Entry 7TR6 (electron microscopy, 3.40 A resolution); this record covers chains C and P of the 15 polymer chains in the assembly.

== Chain C ==
Protein: Cas8a
From: Pyrococcus furiosus DSM 3638
Reference sequence: Q8U338 (Q8U338_PYRFU); aligned to UniProt positions 3-343 over residues 2-342 (the alignment contains insertions or deletions, so no single offset holds)
Amino-acid sequence (341 residues; numbered 2 to 342; the number before each row is that of its first residue):
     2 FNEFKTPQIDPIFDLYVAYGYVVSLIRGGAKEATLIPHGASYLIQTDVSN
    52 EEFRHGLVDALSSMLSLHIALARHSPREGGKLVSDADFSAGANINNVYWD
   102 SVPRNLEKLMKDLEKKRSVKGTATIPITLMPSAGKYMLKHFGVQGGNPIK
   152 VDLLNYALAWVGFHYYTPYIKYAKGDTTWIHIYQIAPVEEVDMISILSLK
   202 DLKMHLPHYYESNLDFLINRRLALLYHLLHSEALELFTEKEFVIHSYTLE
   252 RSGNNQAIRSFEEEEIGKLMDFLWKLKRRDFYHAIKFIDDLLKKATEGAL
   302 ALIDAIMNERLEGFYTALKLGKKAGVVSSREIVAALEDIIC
Disordered / not traced: 74-81
Sequence notes: conflict V24 (Glu25 in Q8U338), S64 (Glu65 in Q8U338), L110 (Val111 in Q8U338)
What the authors report for this chain:
  - mutagenesis - N96A (10-fold), N96A/N97A (10-fold), N97A (10-fold), K136A (10-fold): decreased binding to target

== Chain P ==
Protein: Cas5a
From: Pyrococcus furiosus DSM 3638
Reference sequence: A0A5C0XNV9 (A0A5C0XNV9_PYRFU); aligned to UniProt positions 1-256 over residues 1-256 (the alignment contains insertions or deletions, so no single offset holds)
Amino-acid sequence (256 residues; numbered 1 to 256; the number before each row is that of its first residue):
     1 MDILLVCLRFPFFSVAKRSYQVRTSFLLPPPSALKGALAKGLILLKPEKY
    51 ASSSLDEAALKAIKEIESKLVDIKAVSVAPLSPLIRNAFLLKRLRNLESG
   101 SNAEKSDAMRREYTFTRELLVAYIFKNLTQEEKNLYLKAAMLIDVIGDTE
   151 SLATPVWASFVKPEDKKAPLAFSAPYTEIYSLLSSKIQAKGKIRMYIEKM
   201 RVSPEYSKTKGPQEEIFYLPIEERRYKRIVYYARIYPPEVEKALTVDGEV
   251 LGIWIP
Disordered / not traced: 183-193, 208-212

== How chain C and chain P interact ==
Contacting residue pairs (29; chain C residue first):
  Q9(C) - K199(P)
  P12(C) - K17(P)
  H39(C) - M195(P)  hydrogen bond
  H39(C) - I197(P)
  G40(C) - M195(P)
  G40(C) - Y196(P)
  P132(C) - Q21(P)
  P132(C) - V22(P)
  S133(C) - S19(P)
  S133(C) - Y20(P)  hydrogen bond (backbone-backbone)
  S133(C) - V22(P)
  A134(C) - Q21(P)
  Y137(C) - Y20(P)
  Y137(C) - E98(P)
  Y137(C) - S99(P)
  M138(C) - R18(P)
  M138(C) - S19(P)
  L139(C) - R95(P)
  L139(C) - L97(P)  hydrophobic
  H141(C) - S207(P)
  V144(C) - R95(P)
  V144(C) - L97(P)
  V144(C) - E98(P)
  V189(C) - E223(P)
  E242(C) - R225(P)  salt bridge
  F262(C) - R110(P)
  E266(C) - R228(P)
  K269(C) - R228(P)
  M308(C) - R228(P)
Other interface residues (no listed pair), chain C (24 interface residues in all): I128, G135, K136, F142, G143, I259
Other interface residues (no listed pair), chain P (25 interface residues in all): D56, A88, A108, E205, Y206, V230

== In short ==
24 residues of chain C face 25 of chain P across their interface; the contacts include 2 hydrogen bonds and 1
salt bridge. Polar pairs include E242(C)-R225(P), H39(C)-M195(P) and S133(C)-Y20(P). From the paper: N96A,
N96A/N97A and N97A of chain C, among others, reduce binding to target.
Here chain C is Cas8a and chain P is Cas5a, both from Pyrococcus furiosus DSM 3638. Entry 7TR6 (Cascade
complex from type I-A CRISPR-Cas system) was determined by electron microscopy (same publication as 7TR8, 7TR9
and 7TRA).
